PDB entry 5WXQ | X-ray diffraction, 1.79 A resolution | chains U and P

== Chain U ==
Protein: Urokinase-type plasminogen activator chain B
Source organism: Homo sapiens
Notes: EC 3.4.21.73
Reference sequence: P00749 (UROK_HUMAN); the construct lacks a stretch of the UniProt sequence and is renumbered around it, so the offset changes along the chain: 16-37 = UniProt 179-200; 38-60 = UniProt 205-227; 63-97 = UniProt 234-268; 98-110 = UniProt 271-283; 5 more segments
Amino-acid sequence (253 residues; numbered 16 to 250 plus 19 insertion-coded residues; 1 number in that range is skipped by the numbering (no residue carries it; nothing is unmodelled there); the number before each row is that of its first residue; a row labelled like 37A-37D holds insertion residues (37A, then the next letters in order)):
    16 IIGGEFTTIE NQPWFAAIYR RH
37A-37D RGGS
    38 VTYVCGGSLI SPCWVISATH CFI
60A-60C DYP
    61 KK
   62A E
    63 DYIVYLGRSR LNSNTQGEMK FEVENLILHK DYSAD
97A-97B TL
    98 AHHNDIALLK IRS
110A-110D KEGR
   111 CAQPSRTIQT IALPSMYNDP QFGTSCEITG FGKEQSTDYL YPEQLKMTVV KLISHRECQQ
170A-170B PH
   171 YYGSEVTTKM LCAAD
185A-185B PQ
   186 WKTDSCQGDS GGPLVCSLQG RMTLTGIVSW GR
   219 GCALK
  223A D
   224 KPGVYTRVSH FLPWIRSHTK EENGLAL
Unresolved in the structure: 243-250
Disulfides: Cys42-Cys58, Cys50-Cys111, Cys136-Cys201, Cys168-Cys182, Cys191-Cys220
Differences from the reference sequence: engineered mutation Ala122 (Cys299 in P00749), Gln145 (Asn322 in P00749)
Swiss-Prot annotation at these positions:
  - active site (Charge relay system): His57, Asp102, Ser195
  - modified residue: Ser146 (Phosphoserine)

== Chain P ==
Protein: upain-2-4 peptide
Amino-acid sequence (14 residues; each row starts with the number of its first residue):
    1B G
    1A A
     1 CSWRGLENHA AC
Disulfides: Cys1-Cys12

== Interface between chain U and chain P ==
Pairs across the interface - 40 pairs, chain U then chain P:
  Arg35(U) with Asn8(P), hydrogen bond
  Val41(U) with Glu7(P); Asn8(P)
  Cys42(U) with Glu7(P)
  His57(U) with Gly5(P), hydrogen bond (side chain-backbone); Glu7(P), salt bridge; His9(P), hydrogen bond (backbone-side chain)
  Cys58(U) with Asn8(P), hydrogen bond (backbone-side chain)
  Ile60(U) with His9(P)
  Asp60A(U) with Asn8(P); His9(P), salt bridge; Ala10(P), hydrogen bond (side chain-backbone)
  Tyr60B(U) with Asn8(P); Ala10(P)
  Tyr64(U) with Asn8(P), hydrogen bond
  Leu97B(U) with Trp3(P), hydrophobic
  His99(U) with Gly5(P), hydrogen bond (side chain-backbone)
  Asp189(U) with Arg4(P), salt bridge
  Ser190(U) with Arg4(P), hydrogen bond
  Cys191(U) with Arg4(P)
  Gln192(U) with Cys1(P), hydrogen bond (side chain-backbone); Ser2(P); Trp3(P); Arg4(P); Glu7(P)
  Gly193(U) with Glu7(P), hydrogen bond (backbone-side chain)
  Ser195(U) with Arg4(P); Gly5(P); Glu7(P), hydrogen bond
  Val213(U) with Arg4(P)
  Ser214(U) with Arg4(P); Gly5(P), hydrogen bond (backbone-backbone)
  Trp215(U) with Arg4(P)
  Gly216(U) with Trp3(P); Arg4(P)
  Arg217(U) with Trp3(P)
  Gly219(U) with Trp3(P); Arg4(P), hydrogen bond (backbone-side chain)
  Cys220(U) with Arg4(P)
  Gly226(U) with Arg4(P)
Interface residues without a listed pair, chain U (32 interface residues in all): Phe59, Lys143, Ser146, Tyr151, Asp194, Pro225, Tyr228
Interface residues without a listed pair, chain P (10 interface residues in all): Leu6

== Overview ==
32 residues of chain U face 10 of chain P across their interface, with 13 hydrogen bonds and 3 salt bridges.
Polar pairs include His57(U)-Glu7(P), Asp60A(U)-His9(P) and Asp189(U)-Arg4(P). UniProt lists 3 active-site
residues on chain U.
Chain U is Urokinase-type plasminogen activator chain B (Homo sapiens) and chain P is upain-2-4 peptide; the
structure, Crystal structure of uPA in complex with upain-2-4, was determined by X-ray diffraction.
